3GTJ - chains A and I of the 13 polymer chains in the assembly; structure by X-ray diffraction, 3.42 A resolution.

[Chain A]
Molecule: DNA-directed RNA polymerase II subunit RPB1
Organism: Saccharomyces cerevisiae
Notes: EC 2.7.7.6; fragment: DNA-directed RNA polymerase II largest subunit
UniProt: P04050 (RPB1_YEAST); numbering as in UniProt (aligned over 1-1733)
Amino-acid sequence (1733 residues; numbered 1 to 1733; the number before each row is that of its first residue):
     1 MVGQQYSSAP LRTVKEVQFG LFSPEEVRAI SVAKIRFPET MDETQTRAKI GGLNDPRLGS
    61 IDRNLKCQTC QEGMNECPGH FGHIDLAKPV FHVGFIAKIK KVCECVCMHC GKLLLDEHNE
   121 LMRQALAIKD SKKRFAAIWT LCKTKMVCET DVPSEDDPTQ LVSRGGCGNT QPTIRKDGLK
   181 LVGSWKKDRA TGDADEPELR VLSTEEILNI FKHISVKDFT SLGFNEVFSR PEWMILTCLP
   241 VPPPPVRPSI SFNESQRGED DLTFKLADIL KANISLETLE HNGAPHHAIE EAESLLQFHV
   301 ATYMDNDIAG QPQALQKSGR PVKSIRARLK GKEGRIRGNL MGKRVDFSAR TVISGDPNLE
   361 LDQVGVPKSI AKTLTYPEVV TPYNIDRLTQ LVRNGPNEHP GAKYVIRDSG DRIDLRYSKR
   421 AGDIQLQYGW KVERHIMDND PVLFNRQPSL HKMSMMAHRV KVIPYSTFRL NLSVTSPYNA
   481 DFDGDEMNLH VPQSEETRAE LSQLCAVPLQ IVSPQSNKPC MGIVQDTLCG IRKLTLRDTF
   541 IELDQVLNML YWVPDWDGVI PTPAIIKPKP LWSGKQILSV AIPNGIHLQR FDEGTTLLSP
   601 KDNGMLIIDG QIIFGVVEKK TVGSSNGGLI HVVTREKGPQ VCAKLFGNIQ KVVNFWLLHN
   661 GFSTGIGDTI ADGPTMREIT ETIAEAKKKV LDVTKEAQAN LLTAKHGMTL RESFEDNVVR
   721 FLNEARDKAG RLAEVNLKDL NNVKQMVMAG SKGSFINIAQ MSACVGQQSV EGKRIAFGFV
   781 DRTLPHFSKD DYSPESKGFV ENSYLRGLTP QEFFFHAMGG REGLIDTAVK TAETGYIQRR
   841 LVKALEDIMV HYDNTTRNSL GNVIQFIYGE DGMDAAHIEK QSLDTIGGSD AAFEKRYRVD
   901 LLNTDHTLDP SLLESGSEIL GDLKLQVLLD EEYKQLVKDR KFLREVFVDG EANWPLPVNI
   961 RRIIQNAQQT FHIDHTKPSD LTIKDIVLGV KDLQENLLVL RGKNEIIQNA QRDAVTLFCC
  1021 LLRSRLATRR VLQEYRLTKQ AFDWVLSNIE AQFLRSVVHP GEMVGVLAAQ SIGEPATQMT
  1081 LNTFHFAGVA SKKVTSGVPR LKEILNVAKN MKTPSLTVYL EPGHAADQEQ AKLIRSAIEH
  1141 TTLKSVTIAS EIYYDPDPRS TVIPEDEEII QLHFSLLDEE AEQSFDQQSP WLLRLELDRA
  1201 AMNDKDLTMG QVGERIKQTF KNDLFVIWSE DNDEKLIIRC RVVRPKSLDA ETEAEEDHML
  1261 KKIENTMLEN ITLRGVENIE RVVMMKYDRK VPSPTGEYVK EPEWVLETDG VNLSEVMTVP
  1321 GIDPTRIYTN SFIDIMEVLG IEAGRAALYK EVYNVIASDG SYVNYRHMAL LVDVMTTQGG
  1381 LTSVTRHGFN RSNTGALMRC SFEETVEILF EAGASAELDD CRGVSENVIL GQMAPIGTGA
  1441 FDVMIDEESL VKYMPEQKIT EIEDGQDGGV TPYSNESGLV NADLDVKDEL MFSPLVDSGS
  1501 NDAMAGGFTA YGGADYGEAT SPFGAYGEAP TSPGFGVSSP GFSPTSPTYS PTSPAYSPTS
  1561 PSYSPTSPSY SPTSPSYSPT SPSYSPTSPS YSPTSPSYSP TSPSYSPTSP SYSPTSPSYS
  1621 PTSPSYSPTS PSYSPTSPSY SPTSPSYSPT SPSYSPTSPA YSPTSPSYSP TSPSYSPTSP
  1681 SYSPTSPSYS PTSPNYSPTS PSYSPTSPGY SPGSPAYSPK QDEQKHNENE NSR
Not modelled in the structure: 1-2, 156-159, 1086-1088, 1180-1186, 1247-1252, 1452-1733
Curated features (UniProtKB/Swiss-Prot):
  - region: Pro248 to Asp260 (Lid loop), Asn306 to Lys323 (Rudder loop), Pro810 to Glu822 (Bridging helix)
  - binding site (Zn(2+)): Cys67, Cys70, Cys77, His80, Cys107, Cys110, Cys148, Cys167
  - binding site (Mg(2+)): Asp481, Asp483, Asp485
  - modified residue: Thr1471 (Phosphothreonine)
  - cross-link (Glycyl lysine isopeptide (Lys-Gly)): Lys695 (interchain with G-Cter in ubiquitin), Lys1246 (interchain with G-Cter in ubiquitin), Lys1350 (interchain with G-Cter in ubiquitin)
  - natural variant: Ser1653 to Pro1659 (deletion: In strain: A364A)
  - mutagenesis: Lys1246 (K1246R: Impairs ubiquitination during transcription stress)
Metal / ion sites: Zn2+ site 1: Cys67, Cys70, Cys77, His80; Zn2+ site 2 near Cys148 (its only coordinating residue here); Mg2+: Asp481, Asp483, Asp485

[Chain I]
Molecule: DNA-directed RNA polymerase II subunit RPB9
Organism: Saccharomyces cerevisiae
Notes: fragment: DNA-directed RNA polymerase II subunit 9
UniProt: P27999 (RPB9_YEAST); residue numbers follow UniProt; this construct covers 1-122
Amino-acid sequence (122 residues; numbered 1 to 122; the number before each row is that of its first residue):
     1 MTTFRFCRDC NNMLYPREDK ENNRLLFECR TCSYVEEAGS PLVYRHELIT NIGETAGVVQ
    61 DIGSDPTLPR SDRECPKCHS RENVFFQSQQ RRKDTSMVLF FVCLSCSHIF TSDQKNKRTQ
   121 FS
Not modelled in the structure: 1, 121-122
Curated features (UniProtKB/Swiss-Prot):
  - zinc finger: Cys7 to Cys32 (C4-type), Ser71 to Thr111 (TFIIS-type)
  - binding site (Zn(2+)): Cys7, Cys10, Cys29, Cys32, Cys75, Cys78, Cys103, Cys106
  - modified residue: Ser40 (Phosphoserine)
Metal / ion sites: Zn2+ site 1: Cys7, Cys10, Cys29, Cys32; Zn2+ site 2: Cys75, Cys106

[How chain A and chain I interact]
Residue-residue contacts - 51 pairs, chain A then chain I:
  Ala697(A) - Met97(I)
  Gln698(A) - Met97(I)
  Gln698(A) - Val98(I)
  Gln698(A) - Leu99(I)
  Gln698(A) - Ser112(I)  hydrogen bond (backbone-side chain)
  Ala699(A) - Ser112(I)
  Ala699(A) - Gln114(I)
  Asn700(A) - Asp113(I)  hydrogen bond
  Asn700(A) - Asn116(I)
  Thr709(A) - Lys93(I)
  Thr709(A) - Asp94(I)
  Arg711(A) - Gln87(I)  hydrogen bond
  Arg711(A) - Thr95(I)  hydrogen bond
  Arg711(A) - Ser96(I)  hydrogen bond (side chain-backbone)
  Asp781(A) - Arg91(I)  salt bridge
  Arg782(A) - Thr67(I)
  Ser788(A) - Thr67(I)
  Lys789(A) - Thr67(I)  hydrogen bond (backbone-backbone)
  Lys789(A) - Leu68(I)
  Lys789(A) - Pro69(I)
  Asp790(A) - Phe86(I)
  Asp790(A) - Gln87(I)
  Asp790(A) - Arg91(I)  salt bridge
  Tyr792(A) - Gln87(I)  hydrogen bond
  Tyr792(A) - Met97(I)  hydrophobic
  Lys1144(A) - Leu48(I)
  Thr1147(A) - Leu48(I)
  Ile1148(A) - Glu47(I)
  Ile1148(A) - Leu48(I)  hydrogen bond (backbone-backbone)
  Ile1148(A) - Ile49(I)  hydrogen bond (backbone-backbone)
  Ala1149(A) - Arg45(I)
  Ala1149(A) - Glu47(I)
  Ser1150(A) - Arg45(I)
  Ser1150(A) - His46(I)  hydrogen bond (backbone-backbone)
  Glu1151(A) - Leu42(I)
  Glu1151(A) - Tyr44(I)
  Glu1151(A) - Arg45(I)  salt bridge
  Ile1152(A) - Pro41(I)
  Ile1152(A) - Leu42(I)
  Ile1152(A) - Val43(I)  hydrogen bond (backbone-backbone)
  Ile1152(A) - Tyr44(I)  hydrogen bond (backbone-backbone)
  Tyr1153(A) - Pro41(I)
  Tyr1153(A) - Leu42(I)  hydrophobic
  Tyr1154(A) - Glu18(I)
  Tyr1154(A) - Asn23(I)
  Tyr1154(A) - Arg24(I)
  Tyr1154(A) - Pro41(I)  hydrogen bond (backbone-backbone)
  Val1162(A) - Pro41(I)  hydrophobic
  Pro1190(A) - Glu18(I)
  Trp1191(A) - Val43(I)  hydrophobic
  Lys1261(A) - Tyr44(I)
Also at the interface, not in a pair above, chain A (31 interface residues in all): Leu701, Phe714, Pro1156, Glu1196, Glu1264, Leu1268
Also at the interface, not in a pair above, chain I (33 interface residues in all): Asp19, Leu25, Arg92, Lys115

[Overview]
Chain A and chain I form an interface of 31 and 33 residues respectively, with 13 hydrogen bonds and 3 salt
bridges. Polar pairs include Asp781(A)-Arg91(I), Asp790(A)-Arg91(I) and Glu1151(A)-Arg45(I).
Chain A is DNA-directed RNA polymerase II subunit RPB1 and chain I is DNA-directed RNA polymerase II subunit
RPB9, both from Saccharomyces cerevisiae; the structure, Backtracked RNA polymerase II complex with 13mer RNA,
was determined by X-ray diffraction together with 3GTG, 3GTK, 3GTL, 3GTM, 3GTO, 3GTP and 3GTQ from the same
study.
